Entry 6OY6 (X-ray diffraction, 3.10 A resolution); this record covers chains D and F of the 9 polymer chains in the assembly.

== Chain D ==
Protein: DNA-directed RNA polymerase subunit beta'
Organism: Thermus thermophilus
Notes: EC 2.7.7.6
Reference sequence: Q8RQE8 (RPOC_THET8); residues 1-1502 here = UniProt positions 1-1502
Sequence (1502 residues; row label = number of the first residue in the row):
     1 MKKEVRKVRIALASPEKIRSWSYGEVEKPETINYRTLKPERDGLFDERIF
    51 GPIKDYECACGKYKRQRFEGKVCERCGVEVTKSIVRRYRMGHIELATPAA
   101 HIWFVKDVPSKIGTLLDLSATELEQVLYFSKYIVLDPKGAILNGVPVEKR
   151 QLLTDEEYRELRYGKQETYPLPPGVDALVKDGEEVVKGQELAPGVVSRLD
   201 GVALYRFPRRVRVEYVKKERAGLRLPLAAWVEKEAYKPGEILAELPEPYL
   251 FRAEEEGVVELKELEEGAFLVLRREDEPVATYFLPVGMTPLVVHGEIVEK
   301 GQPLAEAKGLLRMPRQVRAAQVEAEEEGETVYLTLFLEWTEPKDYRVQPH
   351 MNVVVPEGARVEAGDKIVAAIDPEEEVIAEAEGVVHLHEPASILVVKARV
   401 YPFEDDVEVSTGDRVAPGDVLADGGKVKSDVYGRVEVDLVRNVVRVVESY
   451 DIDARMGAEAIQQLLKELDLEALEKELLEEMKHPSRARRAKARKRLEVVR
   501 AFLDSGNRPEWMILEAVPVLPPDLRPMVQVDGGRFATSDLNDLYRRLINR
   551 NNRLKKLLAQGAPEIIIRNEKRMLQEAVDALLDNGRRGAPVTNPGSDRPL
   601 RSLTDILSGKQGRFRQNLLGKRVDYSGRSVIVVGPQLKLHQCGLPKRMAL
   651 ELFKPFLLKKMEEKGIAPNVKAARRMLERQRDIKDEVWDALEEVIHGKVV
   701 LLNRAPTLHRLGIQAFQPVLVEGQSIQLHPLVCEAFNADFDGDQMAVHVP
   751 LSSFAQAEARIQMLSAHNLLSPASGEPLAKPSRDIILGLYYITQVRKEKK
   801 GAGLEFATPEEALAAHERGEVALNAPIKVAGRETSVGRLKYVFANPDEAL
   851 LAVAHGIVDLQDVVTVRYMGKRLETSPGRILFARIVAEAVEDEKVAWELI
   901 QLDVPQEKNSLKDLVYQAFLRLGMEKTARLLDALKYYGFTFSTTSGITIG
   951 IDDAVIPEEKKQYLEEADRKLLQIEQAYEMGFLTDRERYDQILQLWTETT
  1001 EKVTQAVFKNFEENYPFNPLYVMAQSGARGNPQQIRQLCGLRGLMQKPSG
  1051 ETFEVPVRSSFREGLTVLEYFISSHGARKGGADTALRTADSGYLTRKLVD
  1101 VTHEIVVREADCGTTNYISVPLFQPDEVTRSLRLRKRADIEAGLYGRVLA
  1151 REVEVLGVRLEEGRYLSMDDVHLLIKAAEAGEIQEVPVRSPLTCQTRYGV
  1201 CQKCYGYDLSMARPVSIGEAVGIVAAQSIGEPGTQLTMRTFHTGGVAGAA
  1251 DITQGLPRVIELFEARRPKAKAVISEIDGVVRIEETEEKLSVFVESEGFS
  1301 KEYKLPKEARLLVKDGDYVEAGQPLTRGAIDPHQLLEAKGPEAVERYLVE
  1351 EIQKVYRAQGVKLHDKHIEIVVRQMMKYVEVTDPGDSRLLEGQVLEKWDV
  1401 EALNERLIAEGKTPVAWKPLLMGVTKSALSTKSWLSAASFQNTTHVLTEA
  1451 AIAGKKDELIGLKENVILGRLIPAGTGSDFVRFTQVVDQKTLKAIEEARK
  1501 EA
Not modelled in the structure: 1-2, 1238-1253
Metal / ion sites: Zn2+ site 1: Cys58, Cys60, Cys73, Cys76; Mg2+ site 1: Asp739, Asp741, Asp743 (shared with 1 residue of chain I); Mg2+ site 2: Asp739 (together with GTP); Mg2+ site 3: Lys840 (shared with 1 residue of chain B); Zn2+ site 2: Cys1112, Cys1194, Cys1201, Cys1204
Ligand contacts: GTP (guanosine-5'-triphosphate): Arg704, Pro706, Asn737, Asp739, Asp741, Arg783, Arg1029

== Chain F ==
Protein: RNA polymerase sigma factor SigA
Organism: Thermus thermophilus
Reference sequence: Q72L95 (SIGA_THET2); residues 1-423 here = UniProt positions 1-423
Sequence (423 residues; numbered 1 to 423; the number before each row is that of its first residue):
     1 MKKSKRKNAQAQEAQETEVLVQEEAEELPEFPEGEPDPDLEDPDLTLEDD
    51 LLDLPEEGEGLDLEEEEEDLPIPKISTSDPVRQYLHEIGQVPLLTLEEEV
   101 ELARKVEEGMEAIKKLSEITGLDPDLIREVVRAKILGSARVRHIPGLKET
   151 LDPKTVEEIDQKLKSLPKEHKRYLHIAREGEAARQHLIEANLRLVVSIAK
   201 KYTGRGLSFLDLIQEGNQGLIRAVEKFEYKRRFKFSTYATWWIRQAINRA
   251 IADQARTIRIPVHMVETINKLSRTARQLQQELGREPTYEEIAEAMGPGWD
   301 AKRVEETLKIAQEPVSLETPIGDEKDSFYGDFIPDEHLPSPVDAATQSLL
   351 SEELEKALSKLSEREAMVLKLRKGLIDGREHTLEEVGAFFGVTRERIRQI
   401 ENKALRKLKYHESRTRKLRDFLD
Not modelled in the structure: 1-77
Sequence notes: conflict Thr46 (Ala in Q72L95)
UniProt features mapped onto this chain:
  - DNA-binding region: Leu383 to Asn402 (H-T-H motif)
  - region: Ser78 to Ile113 (Sigma-70 factor domain-1)
  - motif: Asp211 to Gln214 (Interaction with polymerase core subunit RpoC)

== Chain D / chain F interface ==
Contacting residue pairs (139):
  Glu30(D) with Arg259(F), salt bridge
  Thr31(D) with Thr257(F), hydrogen bond (side chain-backbone); Ile258(F)
  Ile32(D) with Ile258(F)
  Tyr34(D) with Arg259(F); Ile260(F), hydrophobic; Pro261(F); Met264(F); Ile310(F), hydrophobic
  Arg35(D) with Met264(F); Ile310(F)
  Ile53(D) with His337(F)
  Arg65(D) with Ile376(F); Asp377(F); Gly378(F)
  Gln66(D) with Ile376(F)
  Arg67(D) with Ile376(F); Asp377(F)
  Ser83(D) with His337(F), hydrogen bond
  Ile84(D) with Leu338(F), hydrophobic
  Tyr128(D) with Gln83(F)
  Phe129(D) with Gln83(F); Glu87(F)
  Ser130(D) with Gln83(F)
  Arg206(D) with Glu101(F), salt bridge
  Phe207(D) with Glu97(F); Glu98(F); Glu101(F)
  Arg209(D) with Glu97(F), salt bridge
  His350(D) with Val100(F); Arg232(F)
  Asn352(D) with Arg104(F)
  Ile371(D) with Tyr229(F), hydrophobic; Lys230(F); Arg232(F)
  Asp372(D) with Arg232(F), salt bridge
  Glu375(D) with Arg232(F), salt bridge
  Asp406(D) with Lys168(F); Lys171(F), salt bridge; Arg172(F), salt bridge
  Val407(D) with Lys171(F), hydrogen bond (backbone-side chain); Arg172(F); His175(F)
  Glu408(D) with Lys164(F); Lys171(F), salt bridge
  Val409(D) with His175(F)
  Ser410(D) with Leu174(F); His175(F), hydrogen bond; Arg178(F)
  Thr411(D) with Arg178(F), hydrogen bond (backbone-side chain); Glu179(F)
  Asp413(D) with Lys134(F); Lys164(F), salt bridge; Arg178(F), salt bridge
  Arg434(D) with Ile135(F), hydrogen bond (side chain-backbone)
  Val437(D) with His175(F)
  Leu439(D) with Arg172(F)
  Pro526(D) with Leu317(F), hydrophobic
  Met527(D) with Thr257(F); Ile258(F), hydrophobic
  Arg534(D) with Gln312(F); Glu313(F), hydrogen bond (side chain-backbone)
  Phe535(D) with Pro314(F); Val315(F), hydrogen bond (backbone-backbone)
  Ala536(D) with Val315(F); Leu317(F), hydrophobic
  Thr537(D) with Val315(F), hydrogen bond (backbone-backbone); Ser316(F); Leu317(F), hydrogen bond (backbone-backbone)
  Ser538(D) with Leu317(F); Glu318(F), hydrogen bond
  Asp539(D) with Ser316(F), hydrogen bond; Glu318(F), hydrogen bond (backbone-side chain)
  Asp542(D) with Thr257(F), hydrogen bond
  Arg545(D) with Gln254(F), hydrogen bond (side chain-backbone); Ala255(F); Arg256(F), hydrogen bond (side chain-backbone); Thr257(F)
  Asn549(D) with Gln254(F)
  Arg550(D) with Ser208(F), hydrogen bond; Asp211(F), salt bridge
  Arg553(D) with Asp211(F), salt bridge; Gln214(F); Glu215(F), salt bridge
  Lys556(D) with Gln218(F)
  Leu557(D) with Gln214(F); Ile221(F), hydrophobic
  Leu558(D) with Arg140(F)
  Ala559(D) with Glu129(F); Arg132(F); Ile144(F), hydrophobic
  Gln560(D) with Arg132(F); Arg184(F), hydrogen bond (backbone-side chain); Arg222(F)
  Gly561(D) with Arg140(F); Arg184(F); Gln185(F), hydrogen bond (backbone-side chain)
  Ala562(D) with Arg140(F), hydrogen bond (backbone-side chain); Ile221(F), hydrophobic
  Pro563(D) with Gln185(F); Ile188(F), hydrophobic; Glu189(F)
  Glu564(D) with Arg140(F), salt bridge
  Ile565(D) with Val91(F), hydrophobic; Glu189(F); Leu192(F), hydrophobic
  Ile566(D) with Leu192(F), hydrophobic; Gln214(F); Asn217(F)
  Arg568(D) with Glu87(F), salt bridge
  Asn569(D) with Tyr84(F); Leu210(F); Gln214(F), hydrogen bond
  Glu570(D) with Gln214(F), hydrogen bond
  Arg572(D) with Pro80(F); Gln83(F); Glu87(F), salt bridge
  Met573(D) with Leu210(F), hydrophobic; Asp211(F); Gln214(F)
  Glu576(D) with Pro80(F)
  Arg587(D) with Ser78(F)
  Arg598(D) with Ser316(F), hydrogen bond; Glu318(F); Pro320(F)
  Arg601(D) with Glu318(F); Phe328(F)
  Gln611(D) with Lys325(F), hydrogen bond (side chain-backbone); Asp326(F)
  Glu662(D) with Lys417(F), salt bridge
  Pro668(D) with Lys417(F)
  Asn669(D) with Lys417(F), hydrogen bond (side chain-backbone); Asp420(F)
  Lys671(D) with Asp420(F), hydrogen bond (side chain-backbone); Asp423(F), salt bridge
  Ala672(D) with Asp420(F)
  Arg674(D) with Val342(F)
  Arg675(D) with Asp420(F), hydrogen bond (side chain-backbone); Asp423(F), salt bridge
Other interface residues (no listed pair), chain D (88 interface residues in all): Asp55, Glu124, Glu156, Arg159, Arg162, Pro349, Ala391, Asp405, Gly412, Val528, Val530, Gly533, Lys555, Ile567, Pro594
Other interface residues (no listed pair), chain F (88 interface residues in all): Gln90, Leu96, Leu136, Gly137, Arg142, Pro145, Leu166, Ile176, Gly206, Ile213, Lys309, Tyr329, Ile333, Leu375, Arg416, Phe421

== Summary ==
Chain D and chain F each contribute 88 residues to their interface; the contacts include 27 hydrogen bonds and
19 salt bridges. Polar pairs include Glu30(D)-Arg259(F), Arg206(D)-Glu101(F) and Arg209(D)-Glu97(F). Ligands
of chain D: GTP.
Here chain D is DNA-directed RNA polymerase subunit beta' and chain F is RNA polymerase sigma factor SigA,
both from Thermus thermophilus. Entry 6OY6 (X-ray crystal structure of a bacterial reiterative transcription
complex of pyrG promoter at 5 min) was determined by X-ray diffraction, deposited together with 6OVR, 6OVY,
6OW3, 6OY5, 6OY7, 6P70 and 6P71.
